PDB entry 8PN9 | electron microscopy, 3.61 A resolution | chains A and D of the 8 polymer chains in the assembly

[Chain A]
Molecule: Dolichyl-diphosphooligosaccharide--protein glycosyltransferase subunit STT3A
Organism: Homo sapiens
Notes: EC 2.4.99.18
UniProt: P46977 (STT3A_HUMAN); residue numbers follow UniProt; this construct covers 1-705
Chain sequence (705 residues; each row starts with the number of its first residue):
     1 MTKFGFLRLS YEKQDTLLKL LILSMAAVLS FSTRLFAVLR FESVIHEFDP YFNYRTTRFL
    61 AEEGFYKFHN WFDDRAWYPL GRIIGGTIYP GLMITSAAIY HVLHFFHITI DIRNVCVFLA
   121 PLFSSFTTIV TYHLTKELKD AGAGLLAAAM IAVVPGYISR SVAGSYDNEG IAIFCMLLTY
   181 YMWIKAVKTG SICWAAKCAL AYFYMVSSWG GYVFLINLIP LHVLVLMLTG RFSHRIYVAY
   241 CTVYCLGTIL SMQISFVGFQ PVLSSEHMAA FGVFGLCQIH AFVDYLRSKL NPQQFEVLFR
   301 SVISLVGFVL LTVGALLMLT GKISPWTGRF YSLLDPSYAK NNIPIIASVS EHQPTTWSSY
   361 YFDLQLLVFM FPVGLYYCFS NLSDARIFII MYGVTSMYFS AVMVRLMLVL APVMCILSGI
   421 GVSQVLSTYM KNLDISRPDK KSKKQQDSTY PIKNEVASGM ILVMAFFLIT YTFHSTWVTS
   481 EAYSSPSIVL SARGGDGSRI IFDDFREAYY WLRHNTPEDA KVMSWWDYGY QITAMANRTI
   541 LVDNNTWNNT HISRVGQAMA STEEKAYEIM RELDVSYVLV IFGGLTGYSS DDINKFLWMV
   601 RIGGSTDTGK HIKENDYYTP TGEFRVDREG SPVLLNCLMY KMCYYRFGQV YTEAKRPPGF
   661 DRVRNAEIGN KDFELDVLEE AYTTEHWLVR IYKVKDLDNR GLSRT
Not modelled in the structure: 1-6, 300-321, 437-452, 493-498
Covalent attachments: N-acetylglucosamine (NAG) linked to Asn537; glycan linked to Asn548
Bound ions: Mn2+: Asp49, Asp167
Residues lining bound ligands:
  - beta-D-mannopyranose / alpha-D-glucopyranose / alpha-D-mannopyranose / N-acetylglucosamine / 2-acetamido-2-deoxy-alpha-D-glucopyranose / octaprenyl pyrophosphate: Ile83, Gly86, Thr87, Ile88, Tyr89, Asn168, Glu169, Trp209, Gly210, Gly211, Val213, Phe214, Asn217, Pro220, Leu221, Leu224, Ser255, Phe256, Phe259, Met268, Ala269, Phe271, Gly272, Val273, Leu276, Trp326, Arg329, Phe330, Leu333, Leu334, Ile345, Ile346, Thr395, Phe399, Arg405, Leu406, Asn544, Asn545, Thr546, Trp547
  - EGY ((4R,7R)-4-hydroxy-N,N,N-trimethyl-4,9-dioxo-7-[(undecanoyloxy)methyl]-3,5,8-trioxa-4lambda~5~-phosphadocosan-1-aminium), molecule 1: Phe65, Tyr66, His69, Pro90, Ile94, Leu200, Phe203, Tyr204, Ser207, Gln253, Ile254
  - EGY, molecule 2: Leu221, Leu224, Val225, Leu228, Thr229, Arg231, Phe379, Leu382, Ile387, Ile390, Met391, Val394, Met397
  - KZB ((2S,3R,4R,5S,6S)-2-(hydroxymethyl)-6-[(1S,2R,3R,4R,5'S,6S,7R,8S,9R,12R,13R,15S,16S,18R)-5',7,9,13-tetramethyl-3,15-bis(oxidanyl)spiro[5-oxapentacyclo[10.8.0.02,9.04,8.013,18]icosane-6,2'-oxane]-16-yl]oxy-oxane-3,4,5-triol), molecule 1: Ile129, Val130, His133, Glu137, Phe174, Leu178, Tyr181, Lys185, Trp194
  - KZB, molecule 2: Asp335, Pro336, Tyr398
  - ZXT (5-(dimethylsulfamoyl)-N-(5-methyl-1,3-thiazol-2-yl)-2-pyrrolidin-1-yl-benzamide): Tyr89, Gly210, Phe256, Arg329, Phe330, Ser332, Leu333, Ile345, Ile346, Val349, His352, Met403, Arg405, Trp526
Swiss-Prot annotation at these positions:
  - region: Trp525 to Asp527 (Interacts with target acceptor peptide in protein substrate)
  - motif: Glu47 to Asp49 (DXD motif 1), Asp167 to Glu169 (DXD motif 2), Ser348 to Glu351 (SVSE motif), Trp525 to Gly529 (WWDYG motif), Asp592 to Met599 (DK motif)
  - binding site (Mn(2+)): Asp49, Asp167, Glu169
  - binding site (dolichyl diphosphooligosaccharide): Arg405, Tyr530
  - site: Asp49 (Interacts with target acceptor peptide in protein substrate), Arg160 (Important for catalytic activity), Glu351 (Interacts with target acceptor peptide in protein substrate), Lys595 (Interacts with target acceptor peptide in protein substrate)
  - glycosylation (N-linked (GlcNAc...) asparagine): Asn537, Asn544, Asn548 (high mannose)
  - natural variant: His46 (H46R: In CDG1WAD loss of function, when tested in a heterologous system), Arg160 (R160Q: In CDG1WAD loss of function, when tested in a heterologous system), Arg329 (R329C: In CDG1WAD; uncertain significance), Arg405 (R405C: In CDG1WAD loss of function, when tested in a heterologous system; R405H: In CDG1WAD), Tyr530 (Y530S: In CDG1WAD; uncertain significance), Thr546 (T546I: In CDG1WAD; uncertain significance), Val626 (V626A: In CDG1WAR)
  - mutagenesis: Trp209 (W209F: In LLO mutant; abolished oligosaccharyl transferase activity due to defects in binding lipid-linked oligosaccharide; when associated with A-405 and A-530), Phe256 (F256P: Confers resistance to inhibitor N-glycosylation inhibitor NGI-1), Gln260 (Q260R: Confers resistance to inhibitor N-glycosylation inhibitor NGI-1), Glu266 (E266K: Confers resistance to inhibitor N-glycosylation inhibitor NGI-1), Tyr331 (Y331H: Confers resistance to inhibitor N-glycosylation inhibitor NGI-1), Arg405 (R405A: In LLO mutant; abolished oligosaccharyl transferase activity due to defects in binding lipid-linked oligosaccharide; when associated with F-209 and A-530), Trp525 to Asp527 (Impaired ability to prevent hyperglycosylation of target proteins), Tyr530 (Y530A: In LLO mutant; abolished oligosaccharyl transferase activity due to defects in binding lipid-linked oligosaccharide; when associated with F-209 and A-405)
From the paper describing this entry:
  - binding site for ZXT: Phe256, Phe330, Ile346, His352
  - mutagenesis - H352Y: decreased catalytic activity
  - mutagenesis - F256P, Q260R, E266K, Y331H: increased catalytic activity on ZXT
  - binding site for N-acetylglucosamine: Arg329
  - catalytic residues: His352

[Chain D]
Molecule: Dolichyl-diphosphooligosaccharide--protein glycosyltransferase subunit DAD1
Organism: Homo sapiens
UniProt: P61803 (DAD1_HUMAN); residue numbers follow UniProt; this construct covers 1-113
Chain sequence (113 residues; each row starts with the number of its first residue):
     1 MSASVVSVIS RFLEEYLSST PQRLKLLDAY LLYILLTGAL QFGYCLLVGT FPFNSFLSGF
    61 ISCVGSFILA VCLRIQINPQ NKADFQGISP ERAFADFLFA STILHLVVMN FVG
Not modelled in the structure: 1-3
Residues lining bound ligands: beta-D-mannopyranose / alpha-D-glucopyranose / alpha-D-mannopyranose / N-acetylglucosamine / 2-acetamido-2-deoxy-alpha-D-glucopyranose / octaprenyl pyrophosphate: Phe51, Pro52, Phe53, Asn54, Gly113
Swiss-Prot annotation at these positions:
  - modified residue: Ser2 (N-acetylserine)

[Chain A / chain D interface]
Contacting residue pairs (47; chain A residue first):
  Thr189(A) with Ile88(D)
  Gly190(A) with Gln76(D); Phe85(D)
  Ser191(A) with Asp96(D), hydrogen bond
  Ile192(A) with Cys72(D), hydrophobic; Gln76(D); Asp96(D); Ala100(D), hydrophobic
  Cys193(A) with Asp96(D)
  Ala196(A) with Phe99(D), hydrophobic
  Leu200(A) with Ile103(D), hydrophobic
  His234(A) with Ile75(D); Asn81(D), hydrogen bond; Asp84(D); Phe85(D)
  Arg235(A) with Asp84(D)
  Tyr237(A) with Val71(D); Ile75(D), hydrophobic
  Val238(A) with Cys72(D), hydrophobic
  Cys241(A) with Ile68(D), hydrophobic
  Thr242(A) with Leu69(D); Cys72(D)
  Cys245(A) with Val64(D), hydrophobic; Gly65(D)
  Ile249(A) with Ile61(D), hydrophobic; Val107(D), hydrophobic; Val108(D), hydrophobic
  Leu250(A) with Val107(D), hydrophobic
  Met252(A) with Leu57(D), hydrophobic; Ile61(D), hydrophobic
  Gln253(A) with Val107(D); Asn110(D); Phe111(D)
  Phe259(A) with Phe53(D), hydrophobic; Asn54(D); Phe111(D), hydrophobic
  Val262(A) with Leu57(D), hydrophobic
  Leu263(A) with Phe53(D), hydrophobic
  Phe274(A) with Ile68(D), hydrophobic
  Tyr285(A) with Tyr16(D)
  Leu286(A) with Phe12(D), hydrophobic
  Lys289(A) with Phe12(D); Glu15(D)
  Asn291(A) with Arg11(D), hydrogen bond
  Gln294(A) with Val8(D); Arg11(D), hydrogen bond
  Leu298(A) with Val5(D), hydrophobic
Also at the interface, not in a pair above, chain A (32 interface residues in all): Ser233, Leu246, Gln278, Leu290
Also at the interface, not in a pair above, chain D (34 interface residues in all): Arg74, Arg92, Phe97, Leu104

[Summary]
Chain A and chain D form an interface of 32 and 34 residues respectively, with 4 hydrogen bonds. Polar
contacts include Ser191(A)-Asp96(D), His234(A)-Asn81(D) and Asn291(A)-Arg11(D). From the paper: the catalytic
residue His352(A); F256P, Q260R and E266K of chain A, among others, increase catalytic activity on ZXT; 5
substitutions were tested in all.
Chain A is Dolichyl-diphosphooligosaccharide--protein glycosyltransferase subunit STT3A and chain D is
Dolichyl-diphosphooligosaccharide--protein glycosyltransferase subunit DAD1, both from Homo sapiens; the
structure, Structure of human oligosaccharyltransferase OST-A complex bound to NGI-1, was determined by
electron microscopy.
